PDB entry 1YG8 | X-ray diffraction, 2.60 A resolution | chains J and U of the 28 polymer chains in the assembly

# Chain J (and U)
Name: ATP-dependent Clp protease proteolytic subunit
Organism: Escherichia coli
Notes: EC 3.4.21.92; chain U of this document is another copy of the same molecule, construct and numbering; everything in this record applies to it too
UniProtKB: P19245 (CLPP_ECOLI); residues 1-193 here correspond to UniProt positions 15-207 (UniProt number = residue number + 14)
Amino-acid sequence (193 residues; numbered 1 to 193; the number before each row is that of its first residue):
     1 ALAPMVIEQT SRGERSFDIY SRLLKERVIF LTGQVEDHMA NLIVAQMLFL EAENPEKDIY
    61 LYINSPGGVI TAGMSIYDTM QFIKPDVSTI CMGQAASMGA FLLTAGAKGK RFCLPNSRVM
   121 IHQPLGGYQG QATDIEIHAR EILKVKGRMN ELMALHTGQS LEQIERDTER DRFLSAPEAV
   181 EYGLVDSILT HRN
Unresolved in the structure: 1-14
Differences from the reference sequence: engineered mutation A3 (Val17 in P19245)

# Chain J / chain U interface
Residue-residue contacts - 9 pairs, chain J then chain U:
  E151(J) - K108(U)  salt bridge
  E162(J) - Y77(U)  hydrogen bond
  E162(J) - Q81(U)
  E162(J) - L152(U)
  E162(J) - L155(U)
  E162(J) - H156(U)
  E165(J) - L155(U)
  R166(J) - R148(U)
  R166(J) - E151(U)  salt bridge
Interface residues without a listed pair, chain J (5 interface residues in all): L161

# Overview
5 residues of chain J face 8 of chain U across their interface, with 1 hydrogen bond and 2 salt bridges. Polar
contacts include E151(J)-K108(U), R166(J)-E151(U) and E162(J)-Y77(U).
Chain J and chain U are both ATP-dependent Clp protease proteolytic subunit (Escherichia coli); the structure,
The structure of a V6A variant of ClpP, was determined by X-ray diffraction together with 1YG6 from the same
study.
